5XFQ - chains A and D of the 6 polymer chains in the assembly; structure by X-ray diffraction, 2.40 A resolution.

# Chain A
Molecule: PHD finger protein 1
Organism: Mus musculus
UniProt: Q9Z1B8 (PHF1_MOUSE); numbering as in UniProt (aligned over 25-360)
Amino-acid sequence (336 residues; numbered 25 to 360; the number before each row is that of its first residue):
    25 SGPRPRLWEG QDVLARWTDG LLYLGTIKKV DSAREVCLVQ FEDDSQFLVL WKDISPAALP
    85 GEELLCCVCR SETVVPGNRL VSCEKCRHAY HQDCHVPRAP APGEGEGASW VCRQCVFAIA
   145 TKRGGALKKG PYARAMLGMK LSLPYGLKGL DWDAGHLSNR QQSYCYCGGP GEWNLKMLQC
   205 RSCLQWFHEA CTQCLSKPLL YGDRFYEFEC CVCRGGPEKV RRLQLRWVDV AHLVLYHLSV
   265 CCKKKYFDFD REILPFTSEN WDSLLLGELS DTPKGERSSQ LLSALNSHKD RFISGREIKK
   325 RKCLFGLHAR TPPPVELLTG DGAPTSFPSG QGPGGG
Not modelled in the structure: 25-27, 340-360
Metal / ion sites: Zn2+ site 1: Cys-90, Cys-93, His-115, Cys-118; Zn2+ site 2: Cys-107, Cys-110, Cys-136, Cys-139; Zn2+ site 3: Cys-189, Cys-191, His-212, Cys-215; Zn2+ site 4: Cys-204, Cys-207, Cys-234, Cys-237
UniProt features mapped onto this chain:
  - zinc finger: Glu-87 to Ala-142 (PHD-type 1), Gln-186 to Gly-240 (PHD-type 2)
What the authors report for this chain:
  - mutagenesis - Y47A: abolished binding to Peptide from Histone H3

# Chain D
Molecule: 13-nt DNA strand
Sequence (13 nucleotides; each row starts with the number of its first residue):
     1 GGGCGGCCGC CCT
Not modelled in the structure: 13

# Interface between chain A and chain D
Residue-residue contacts (9; chain A residue first):
  Arg-320(A) with DG6(D), salt bridge to the phosphate
  Lys-323(A) with DC7(D), base contact; DC8(D), hydrogen bond to the base; DG9(D), base contact
  Lys-324(A) with DC7(D), sugar contact; DG9(D), hydrogen bond to the base
  Arg-325(A) with DC7(D), sugar contact; DC8(D), phosphate contact
  Lys-326(A) with DC7(D), phosphate contact

# Overview
5 residues of chain A and 4 residues of chain D are in contact, with 2 hydrogen bonds and 1 salt bridge. Among
the polar pairs are Lys-323(A)/DC8(D), Lys-324(A)/DG9(D) and Arg-320(A)/DG6(D). The paper reports that Y47A of
chain A abolishes binding to Peptide from Histone H3.
Here chain A is PHD finger protein 1 (Mus musculus) and chain D is a 13-nt DNA strand. Entry 5XFQ (Ternary
complex of PHF1, a DNA duplex and a histone peptide) was determined by X-ray diffraction, deposited together
with 5XFN, 5XFO, 5XFP and 5XFR.
